PDB entry 6HE7 | electron microscopy, 3.69 A resolution | chains D and E of the 14 polymer chains in the assembly

# Chain D (and E)
Protein: Proteasome subunit alpha
From: Archaeoglobus fulgidus DSM 4304
Notes: EC 3.4.25.1; chain E of this document is another copy of the same molecule, construct and numbering; everything in this record applies to it too
UniProt: O29760 (PSA_ARCFU); numbering as in UniProt (aligned over 12-246)
Sequence (235 residues; numbered 12 to 246; the number before each row is that of its first residue):
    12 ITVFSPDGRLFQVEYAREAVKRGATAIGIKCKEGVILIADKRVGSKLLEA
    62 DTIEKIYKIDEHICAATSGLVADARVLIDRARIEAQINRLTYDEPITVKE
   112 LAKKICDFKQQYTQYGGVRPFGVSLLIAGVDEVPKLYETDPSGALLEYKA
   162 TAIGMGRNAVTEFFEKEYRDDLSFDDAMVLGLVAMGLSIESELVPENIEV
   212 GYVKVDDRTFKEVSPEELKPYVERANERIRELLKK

# Interface between chain D and chain E
Residue-residue contacts (64):
  Thr-13(D) / Ile-12(E)
  Thr-13(D) / Arg-130(E)
  Val-14(D) / Ile-12(E)  hydrophobic
  Val-14(D) / Gln-23(E)
  Phe-15(D) / Gln-23(E)
  Phe-15(D) / Tyr-26(E)  hydrophobic
  Phe-15(D) / Ala-27(E)  hydrophobic
  Phe-15(D) / Ala-30(E)  hydrophobic
  Phe-15(D) / Arg-130(E)
  Phe-15(D) / Pro-131(E)
  Phe-15(D) / Gly-133(E)
  Ser-16(D) / Tyr-26(E)
  Asp-18(D) / Arg-33(E)  hydrogen bond (backbone-side chain)
  Gly-19(D) / Tyr-26(E)
  Gly-19(D) / Glu-29(E)
  Gly-19(D) / Ala-30(E)
  Arg-20(D) / Arg-33(E)
  Leu-21(D) / Leu-81(E)  hydrophobic
  Leu-21(D) / Arg-130(E)
  Lys-41(D) / Glu-60(E)  salt bridge
  Lys-110(D) / Glu-65(E)  salt bridge
  Lys-114(D) / Glu-65(E)  salt bridge
  Lys-114(D) / Arg-86(E)
  Cys-117(D) / Arg-86(E)  hydrogen bond (backbone-side chain)
  Asp-118(D) / Arg-86(E)  salt bridge
  Asp-118(D) / Val-87(E)
  Asp-118(D) / Asp-90(E)
  Gln-121(D) / Ala-83(E)
  Gln-121(D) / Asp-84(E)
  Gln-121(D) / Val-87(E)
  Gln-121(D) / Arg-130(E)  hydrogen bond
  Thr-124(D) / Arg-130(E)
  Gln-125(D) / Asp-84(E)
  Gln-125(D) / Tyr-123(E)
  Gln-125(D) / Val-129(E)
  Gln-125(D) / Arg-130(E)  hydrogen bond (backbone-backbone)
  Gln-125(D) / Pro-131(E)
  Gln-125(D) / Phe-132(E)
  Tyr-126(D) / Tyr-123(E)  hydrogen bond
  Tyr-126(D) / Gly-128(E)
  Tyr-126(D) / Val-129(E)  hydrophobic
  Gly-127(D) / Gly-128(E)  hydrogen bond (backbone-backbone)
  Ser-153(D) / Ala-83(E)
  Gly-154(D) / Ala-83(E)
  Gly-154(D) / Arg-86(E)  hydrogen bond (backbone-side chain)
  Ala-155(D) / Val-82(E)  hydrophobic
  Leu-156(D) / Arg-86(E)
  Leu-157(D) / Leu-59(E)  hydrophobic
  Leu-157(D) / Ile-64(E)  hydrophobic
  Glu-158(D) / Leu-59(E)
  Glu-158(D) / Glu-60(E)  hydrogen bond (backbone-backbone)
  Glu-158(D) / Thr-63(E)
  Glu-158(D) / Ile-64(E)
  Tyr-159(D) / Leu-58(E)
  Lys-160(D) / Lys-57(E)
  Lys-160(D) / Leu-58(E)  hydrogen bond (backbone-backbone)
  Lys-160(D) / Glu-60(E)
  Ala-161(D) / Leu-58(E)
  Phe-175(D) / Lys-57(E)
  Phe-175(D) / Leu-58(E)
  Glu-176(D) / Lys-57(E)
  Glu-176(D) / Leu-58(E)
  Tyr-179(D) / Lys-57(E)
  Tyr-179(D) / Leu-58(E)  hydrophobic
Also at the interface, not in a pair above, chain D (34 interface residues in all): Ile-12, Pro-17, Tyr-148, Thr-172
Also at the interface, not in a pair above, chain E (29 interface residues in all): Ser-56

# Summary
Chain D and chain E form an interface of 34 and 29 residues respectively; the contacts include 9 hydrogen
bonds and 4 salt bridges. Among the polar pairs are Lys-41(D)/Glu-60(E), Lys-110(D)/Glu-65(E) and
Lys-114(D)/Glu-65(E).
Both chains are Proteasome subunit alpha (Archaeoglobus fulgidus DSM 4304). Entry 6HE7 (20S proteasome from
Archaeoglobus fulgidus) was determined by electron microscopy, deposited together with 6HE5, 6HE8, 6HE9, 6HEA,
6HEC and 6HED.
